9IVQ - chains D and P of the 24 polymer chains in the assembly; structure by electron microscopy, 2.66 A resolution.

# Chain D (and P)
Molecule: Ras GTPase-activating protein-binding protein 1
Source organism: Homo sapiens
Notes: EC 3.6.4.12, 3.6.4.13; chain P of this document is another copy of the same molecule, construct and numbering; everything in this record applies to it too
UniProt: Q13283 (G3BP1_HUMAN); residues 1-138 here = UniProt positions 1-138
Chain sequence (141 residues; numbered -2 to 138; the number before each row is that of its first residue; numbers below 1 keep their minus sign (Gly-2 is residue -2)):
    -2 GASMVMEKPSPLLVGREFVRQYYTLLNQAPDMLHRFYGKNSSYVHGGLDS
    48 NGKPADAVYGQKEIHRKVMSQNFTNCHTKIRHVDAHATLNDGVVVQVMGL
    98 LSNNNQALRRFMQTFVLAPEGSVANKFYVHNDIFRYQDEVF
Not modelled in the structure: -2 to 4
Sequence notes: expression tag (-2 to 0)
Swiss-Prot annotation at these positions:
  - cross-link (Glycyl lysine isopeptide (Lys-Gly)): Lys36 (interchain with G-Cter in ubiquitin), Lys50 (interchain with G-Cter in ubiquitin), Lys59 (interchain with G-Cter in ubiquitin), Lys64 (interchain with G-Cter in ubiquitin), Lys76 (interchain with G-Cter in ubiquitin), Lys123 (interchain with G-Cter in ubiquitin)
  - natural variant: Arg78 (R78C: Found in a patient with a neurodevelopmental disorder; uncertain significance), Arg132 (R132I: Found in a patient with a neurodevelopmental disorder; uncertain significance)
  - mutagenesis: Phe15 (F15W: Decreased interaction with USP10), Phe33 (F33W: Abolished interaction with CAPRIN1 and ability to undergo liquid-liquid phase separation. Abolished interaction with USP10), Lys36 (K36R: In 10KR; abolished ubiquitination in response to heat shock, leading to decreased stress granule disassembly when associated with R-50, R-59, R-64, R-76, R-123, R-353, R-357, R-376 and R-393 ...), Lys50 (K50R: In 10KR; abolished ubiquitination in response to heat shock, leading to decreased stress granule disassembly when associated with R-36, R-59, R-64, R-76, R-123, R-353, R-357, R-376 and R-393 ...), Lys59 (K59R: In 10KR; abolished ubiquitination in response to heat shock, leading to decreased stress granule disassembly when associated with R-36, R-50, R-64, R-76, R-123, R-353, R-357, R-376 and R-393 ...), Lys64 (K64R: In 10KR; abolished ubiquitination in response to heat shock, leading to decreased stress granule disassembly when associated with R-36, R-50, R-59, R-76, R-123, R-353, R-357, R-376 and R-393 ...), Lys76 (K76R: In 10KR; abolished ubiquitination in response to heat shock, leading to decreased stress granule disassembly when associated with R-36, R-50, R-59, R-64, R-123, R-353, R-357, R-376 and R-393 ...), Lys123 (K123R: In 10KR; abolished ubiquitination in response to heat shock, leading to decreased stress granule disassembly when associated with R-36, R-50, R-59, R-64, R-76, R-353, R-357, R-376 and R-393 ...), Phe124 (F124W: Does not affect interaction with USP10)

# How chain D and chain P interact
Residue-residue contacts (7):
  Asn48(D) with Leu105(P)
  Lys50(D) with His74(P); Ser99(P), hydrogen bond; Asn102(P); Gln103(P)
  Val137(D) with Asn72(P), hydrogen bond (backbone-side chain); Asn102(P)
Interface residues without a listed pair, chain D (5 interface residues in all): Pro51, Glu136
Interface residues without a listed pair, chain P (7 interface residues in all): Ala104

# Overview
5 residues of chain D and 7 residues of chain P are in contact; the contacts include 2 hydrogen bonds. Among
the polar pairs are Lys50(D)-Ser99(P) and Val137(D)-Asn72(P). From UniProt: 9 mutagenesis sites on chain D.
Chain D and chain P are both Ras GTPase-activating protein-binding protein 1 (Homo sapiens); the structure,
Cryo-EM structure of the CHIKV nsP3 peptide in complex with the NTF2L domain of G3BP1 (Conformation ..., was
determined by electron microscopy, deposited together with 9IVR, 9IVS and 9J5S.
